PDB entry 3N33 | X-ray diffraction, 1.80 A resolution | chains A and D of the 4 polymer chains in the assembly

Chain A (and D):
Protein: Beta-peptidyl aminopeptidase
Source organism: Sphingosinicella xenopeptidilytica
Notes: chain D of this document is another copy of the same molecule, construct and numbering; everything in this record applies to it too
UniProtKB: Q52VH2 (Q52VH2_9SPHN); residues 1-373 here correspond to UniProt positions 30-402 (UniProt number = residue number + 29)
Sequence (373 residues; numbered 1 to 373; the number before each row is that of its first residue):
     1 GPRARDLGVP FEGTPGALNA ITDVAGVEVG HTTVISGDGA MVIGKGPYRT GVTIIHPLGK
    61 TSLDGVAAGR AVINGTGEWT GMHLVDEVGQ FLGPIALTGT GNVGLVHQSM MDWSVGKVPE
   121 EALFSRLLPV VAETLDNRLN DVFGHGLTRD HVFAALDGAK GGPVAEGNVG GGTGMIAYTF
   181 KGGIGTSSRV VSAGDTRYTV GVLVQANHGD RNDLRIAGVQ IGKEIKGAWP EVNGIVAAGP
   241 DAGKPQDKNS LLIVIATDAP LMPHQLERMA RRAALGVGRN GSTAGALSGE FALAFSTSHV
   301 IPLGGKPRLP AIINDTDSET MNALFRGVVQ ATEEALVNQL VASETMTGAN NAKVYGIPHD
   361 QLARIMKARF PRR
Not modelled in the structure: 246-249, 372-373
Small-molecule neighbours:
  - 4-(2-aminoethyl)benzenesulfonyl fluoride (AES), molecule 1: M41, I43, L135, N137, V142, F143
  - 4-(2-aminoethyl)benzenesulfonyl fluoride (AES), molecule 2: T76, G77, T100, E133, L135, S250, L287, G289
  - 4-(2-aminoethyl)benzenesulfonyl fluoride (AES), molecule 3: L84, L92, F124, S125, L127, L128
  - 4-(2-aminoethyl)benzenesulfonyl fluoride (AES), molecule 4: E120, L123, F124, L127
UniProt features mapped onto this chain:
  - active site: S250 (Nucleophile), S288 (Proton donor/acceptor), E290 (Proton donor/acceptor)
Reported in the primary citation:
  - binding site for 4-(2-aminoethyl)benzenesulfonyl fluoride: E133
  - catalytic residues: E133, L135, N207, S288, E290 (proposed by the authors, not directly observed)
  - mutagenesis - K248A, N249A: unchanged catalytic activity
  - mutagenesis - E133A, S250A: abolished catalytic activity
  - mutagenesis - S288A, E290A: decreased catalytic activity

How chain A and chain D interact:
Residue-residue contacts - 61 pairs, chain A then chain D:
  E12(A) - R215(D)  salt bridge
  E12(A) - Q220(D)
  N74(A) - R268(D)
  N74(A) - R272(D)
  R215(A) - E12(D)  salt bridge
  R215(A) - R279(D)
  R215(A) - E333(D)  salt bridge
  G218(A) - R215(D)
  G218(A) - G218(D)
  Q220(A) - E12(D)
  R268(A) - N74(D)
  R268(A) - A286(D)  hydrogen bond (side chain-backbone)
  R272(A) - N74(D)
  R272(A) - T283(D)  hydrogen bond (side chain-backbone)
  R272(A) - A284(D)  hydrogen bond (side chain-backbone)
  R272(A) - G285(D)
  A274(A) - L275(D)
  L275(A) - A274(D)
  L275(A) - G278(D)
  L275(A) - S282(D)
  L275(A) - T283(D)
  L275(A) - A284(D)
  G278(A) - L275(D)
  G278(A) - G278(D)
  G278(A) - R279(D)
  R279(A) - R215(D)
  R279(A) - G278(D)
  R279(A) - G281(D)  hydrogen bond (side chain-backbone)
  R279(A) - T283(D)
  G281(A) - R279(D)  hydrogen bond (backbone-side chain)
  S282(A) - L275(D)
  T283(A) - R272(D)  hydrogen bond (backbone-side chain)
  T283(A) - L275(D)
  T283(A) - R279(D)
  T283(A) - F325(D)
  T283(A) - V329(D)
  A284(A) - R272(D)  hydrogen bond (backbone-side chain)
  A284(A) - L275(D)
  A284(A) - F325(D)
  G285(A) - N322(D)
  A286(A) - R268(D)  hydrogen bond (backbone-side chain)
  A286(A) - D315(D)
  A286(A) - M321(D)  hydrophobic
  A286(A) - N322(D)  hydrogen bond (backbone-side chain)
  A286(A) - F325(D)  hydrophobic
  L287(A) - T316(D)
  L287(A) - S318(D)
  D315(A) - A286(D)
  T316(A) - L287(D)
  S318(A) - L287(D)
  M321(A) - A286(D)  hydrophobic
  N322(A) - G285(D)
  N322(A) - A286(D)  hydrogen bond (side chain-backbone)
  F325(A) - T283(D)
  F325(A) - A284(D)
  F325(A) - A286(D)  hydrophobic
  R326(A) - D213(D)  salt bridge
  V329(A) - T283(D)
  E333(A) - R215(D)  salt bridge
  R369(A) - G218(D)  hydrogen bond (side chain-backbone)
  R369(A) - R369(D)
Other interface residues (no listed pair), chain A (36 interface residues in all): V72, I73, T76, D213, A217, V219, R271, V277
Other interface residues (no listed pair), chain D (37 interface residues in all): V72, I73, T76, N212, A217, V219, R271, V277, R326

Overview:
36 residues of chain A and 37 residues of chain D are in contact; the contacts include 11 hydrogen bonds and 5
salt bridges. Polar contacts include E12(A)-R215(D), R215(A)-E333(D) and R326(A)-D213(D). The paper reports
catalytic residues E133(A), L135(A) and N207(A) among others; E133A and S250A of chain A abolish catalytic
activity; 6 substitutions were tested in all.
Chain A and chain D are both Beta-peptidyl aminopeptidase (Sphingosinicella xenopeptidilytica); the structure,
Crystal structure of the N-terminal beta-aminopeptidase BapA in complex with pefabloc SC (AEBSF), was
determined by X-ray diffraction together with 3N2W and 3N5I from the same study.
